Entry 4NYR (X-ray diffraction, 2.49 A resolution); this record covers chain A.

[Chain A]
Name: Milk protein
Source organism: Diploptera punctata
UniProt: Q6SVB6 (Q6SVB6_DIPPU); residues -8 to 155 here correspond to UniProt positions 1-164 (UniProt number = residue number + 9)
Chain sequence (164 residues; numbered -8 to 155; the number before each row is that of its first residue; numbers below 1 keep their minus sign (Ile-8 is residue -8)):
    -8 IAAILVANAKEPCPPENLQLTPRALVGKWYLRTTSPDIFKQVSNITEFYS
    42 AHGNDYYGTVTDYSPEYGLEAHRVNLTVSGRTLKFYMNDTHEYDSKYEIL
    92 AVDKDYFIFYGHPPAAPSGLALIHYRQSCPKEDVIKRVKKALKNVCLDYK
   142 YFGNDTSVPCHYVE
Unresolved in the structure: -8 to 0, 154-155
Disulfide bonds: Cys4-Cys137, Cys120-Cys151
Covalent attachments: N-acetylglucosamine (NAG) linked to Asn35, Asn79, Asn145

[Overview]
N-acetylglucosamine is covalently linked to Asn35, Asn79 and Asn145.
Chain A is Milk protein (Diploptera punctata); the structure, In-vivo crystallisation (midguts of a viviparous
cockroach) and structure at 2.5 A resolution of a glycosylated ..., was determined by X-ray diffraction (same
publication as 5EPQ and 4NYQ).
